PDB entry 8SOI | electron microscopy, 4.20 A resolution (low resolution: residue-level contacts below are approximate; hydrogen-bond / salt-bridge calls are withheld) | chains A and D of the 4 polymer chains in the assembly

== Chain A ==
Molecule: RB1-inducible coiled-coil protein 1
Source organism: Homo sapiens
UniProtKB: Q8TDY2 (RBCC1_HUMAN); numbering as in UniProt (aligned over 1-600)
Chain sequence (600 residues; each row starts with the number of its first residue):
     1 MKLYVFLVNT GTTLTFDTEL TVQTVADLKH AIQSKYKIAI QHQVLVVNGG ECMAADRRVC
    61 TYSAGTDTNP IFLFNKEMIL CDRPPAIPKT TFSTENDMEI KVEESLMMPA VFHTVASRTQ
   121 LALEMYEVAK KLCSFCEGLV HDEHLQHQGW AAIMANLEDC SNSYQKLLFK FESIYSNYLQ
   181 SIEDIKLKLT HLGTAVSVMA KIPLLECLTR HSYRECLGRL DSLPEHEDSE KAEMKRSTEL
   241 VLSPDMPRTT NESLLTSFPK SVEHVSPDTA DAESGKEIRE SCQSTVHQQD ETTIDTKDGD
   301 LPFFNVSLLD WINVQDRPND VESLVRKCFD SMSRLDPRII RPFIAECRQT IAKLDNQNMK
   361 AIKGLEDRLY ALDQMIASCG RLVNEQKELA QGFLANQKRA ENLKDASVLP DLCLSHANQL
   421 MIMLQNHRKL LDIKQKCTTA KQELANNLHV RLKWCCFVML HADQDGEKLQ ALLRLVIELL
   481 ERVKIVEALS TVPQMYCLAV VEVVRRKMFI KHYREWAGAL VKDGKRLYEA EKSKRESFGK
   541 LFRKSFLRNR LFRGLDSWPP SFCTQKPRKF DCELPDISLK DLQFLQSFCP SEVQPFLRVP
Disordered / not traced: 209-303
UniProt features mapped onto this chain:
  - motif: K566 to K569 (Nuclear localization signal)
  - modified residue: S222 (Phosphoserine), S229 (Phosphoserine), S237 (Phosphoserine), T238 (Phosphothreonine), S243 (Phosphoserine), S253 (Phosphoserine), S257 (Phosphoserine), S261 (Phosphoserine), S266 (Phosphoserine)

== Chain D ==
Molecule: Autophagy-related protein 13
Source organism: Homo sapiens
UniProtKB: O75143 (ATG13_HUMAN), isoform O75143-4; residues 462-517 here correspond to UniProt positions 346-401 (UniProt number = residue number - 116)
Chain sequence (61 residues; each row starts with the number of its first residue):
   462 DLGTFYREFQ NPPQLSSLSI DIGAQSMAED LDSLPEKLAV HEKNVREFDA FVETLQGSDE
   522 A
Disordered / not traced: 477-486
Differences from the reference sequence: expression tag (518-522)
UniProt features mapped onto this chain:
  - modified residue: S477 (Phosphoserine)

== How chain A and chain D interact ==
Residue-residue contacts (7; chain A residue first):
  R317(A) - M488(D)
  E467(A) - G464(D)
  E467(A) - T465(D)
  E467(A) - R468(D)
  Q470(A) - R468(D)
  A471(A) - Y467(D)
  R474(A) - Q471(D)

== In short ==
5 residues of chain A face 6 of chain D across their interface.
Chain A is RB1-inducible coiled-coil protein 1 and chain D is Autophagy-related protein 13, both from Homo
sapiens; the structure, Structure of human ULK1 complex core (2:1:1 stoichiometry), was determined by electron
microscopy, deposited together with 8SOR, 8SQZ and 8SRM.
